6MUP - chains A and I of the 14 polymer chains in the assembly; structure by electron microscopy, 3.50 A resolution.

Chain A:
Molecule: Histone H3-like centromeric protein A
From: Homo sapiens
UniProt: P49450 (CENPA_HUMAN); numbering as in UniProt (aligned over 38-139)
Amino-acid sequence (102 residues; each row starts with the number of its first residue):
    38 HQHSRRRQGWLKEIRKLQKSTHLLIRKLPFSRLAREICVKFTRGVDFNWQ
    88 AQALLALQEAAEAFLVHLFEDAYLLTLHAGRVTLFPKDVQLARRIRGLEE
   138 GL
Curated features (UniProtKB/Swiss-Prot):
  - region: Gln39 to Leu54 (Important for flexibility of DNA ends that protrude from nucleosomes)
  - modified residue: Ser68 (Phosphoserine)
  - mutagenesis: Ser68 (S68A: No effect on interaction with HJURP. Impairs localization at centromeres; S68E/Q: Impairs interaction with HJURP, association with chromatin and localization at centromeres), Arg80 to Gly81 (Impairs retention at centromeres, but not targeting to centromeres), His104 (H104G: Reduces location at centromeres. Abolishes location at centromeres; when associated with C-112), Leu112 (L112C: No effect on location at centromeres. Abolishes location at centromeres; when associated with G-104)

Chain I:
Molecule: 147-nt DNA strand
Sequence (147 nucleotides; numbered -73 to 73; the number before each row is that of its first residue; numbers below 1 keep their minus sign (DA-73 is residue -73)):
   -73 ATCAAATATCCACCTGCAGATTCTACCAAAAGTGTATTTGGAAACTGCTC
   -23 CATCAAAAGGCATGTTCAGCTCTGTGAGTGAAACTCCATCATCACAAAGA
    27 ATATTCTGAGAATGCTTCCGTTTGCCTTTTATATGAACTTCCTCGAT

Interface between chain A and chain I:
Pairs across the interface (13; chain A residue first):
  Arg72(A) - DC-23(I)  salt bridge to the phosphate
  Asn85(A) - DC-24(I)  phosphate contact
  Asn85(A) - DC-23(I)  phosphate contact
  Trp86(A) - DC-24(I)  phosphate contact
  Trp86(A) - DC-23(I)  hydrogen bond to the phosphate
  Gln87(A) - DC-24(I)  phosphate contact
  Ala88(A) - DC-24(I)  phosphate contact
  Arg118(A) - DT-3(I)  phosphate contact
  Val119(A) - DT-3(I)  hydrogen bond to the phosphate
  Thr120(A) - DC-4(I)  phosphate contact
  Thr120(A) - DT-3(I)  hydrogen bond to the phosphate
  Phe122(A) - DT-3(I)  phosphate contact
  Phe122(A) - DC-2(I)  phosphate contact
Also at the interface, not in a pair above, chain A (11 interface residues in all): Arg63, Phe84
Also at the interface, not in a pair above, chain I (7 interface residues in all): DG-14, DC-13

Summary:
Chain A and chain I form an interface of 11 and 7 residues respectively; the contacts include 3 hydrogen bonds
and 1 salt bridge. Polar contacts include Trp86(A)-DC-23(I), Val119(A)-DT-3(I) and Thr120(A)-DT-3(I). UniProt
lists 5 mutagenesis sites on chain A.
Chain A is Histone H3-like centromeric protein A (Homo sapiens) and chain I is a 147-nt DNA strand; the
structure, CENP-A nucleosome bound by two copies of CENP-C(CD) and two copies CENP-N(NT), was determined by
electron microscopy together with 6MUO from the same study.
